8JNK - chains A and B of the 8 polymer chains in the assembly; structure by X-ray diffraction, 2.69 A resolution.

Chain A:
Protein: Alpha-ketoglutarate-dependent dioxygenase alkB homolog 3
From: Homo sapiens
Notes: EC 1.14.11.33, 1.14.11.54
UniProt: Q96Q83 (ALKB3_HUMAN); residue numbers follow UniProt; this construct covers 70-280
Amino-acid sequence (232 residues; each row starts with the number of its first residue):
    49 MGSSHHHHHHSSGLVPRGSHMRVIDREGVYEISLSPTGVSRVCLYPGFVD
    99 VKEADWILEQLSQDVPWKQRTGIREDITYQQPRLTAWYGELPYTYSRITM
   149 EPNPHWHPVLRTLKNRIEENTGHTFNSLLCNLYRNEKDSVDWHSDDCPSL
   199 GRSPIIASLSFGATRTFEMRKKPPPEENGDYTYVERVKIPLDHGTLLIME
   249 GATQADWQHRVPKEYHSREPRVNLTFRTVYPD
Unresolved in the structure: 49-69, 225-231, 280
Sequence notes: initiating methionine (49); expression tag (50-69); engineered mutation Ser110 (Cys in Q96Q83), Ser201 (Cys in Q96Q83); conflict Cys195 (Glu in Q96Q83)
Metal / ion sites: Mn2+: His191, Asp193, His257 (together with N-oxalylglycine)
Small-molecule neighbours: N-oxalylglycine (OGA): Leu177, Asn179, Tyr181, His191, Asp193, Ser206, Phe215, Leu239, His257, Val259, Arg269, Asn271, Thr273, Arg275
Curated features (UniProtKB/Swiss-Prot):
  - binding site (substrate): Trp115, Tyr141 to Tyr143, Asp194
  - binding site (2-oxoglutarate): Asn179 to Tyr181, Arg269 to Arg275
  - binding site (Fe cation): His191, Asp193, His257
  - modified residue: Leu177 (4R: -5-hydroxyleucine)

Chain B:
Molecule: 6-nt DNA strand
Sequence (6 nucleotides; row label = number of the first residue in the row):
     4 TXTACG
Modified / non-standard residues: 2YR (2'-deoxy-N-(2-sulfanylethyl)cytidine 5'-(dihydrogen phosphate)) at position 5

Chain A / chain B interface:
Residue-residue contacts (29; chain A residue first):
  Arg122(A) - 2YR_5(B)  salt bridge to the phosphate
  Arg122(A) - DT6(B)  hydrogen bond to the base
  Glu123(A) - DT6(B)  base contact
  Ile125(A) - DT6(B)  base contact
  Tyr127(A) - DT6(B)  sugar contact
  Pro130(A) - DT6(B)  phosphate contact
  Pro130(A) - DA7(B)  phosphate contact
  Arg131(A) - 2YR_5(B)  sugar contact
  Arg131(A) - DT6(B)  salt bridge to the phosphate
  Tyr141(A) - 2YR_5(B)  base contact
  Thr142(A) - DT4(B)  base contact
  Tyr143(A) - 2YR_5(B)  base contact
  Ser144(A) - DT4(B)  sugar contact
  Ser144(A) - 2YR_5(B)  hydrogen bond to the phosphate
  Arg145(A) - DT4(B)  base contact
  Ser187(A) - DT6(B)  phosphate contact
  Val188(A) - 2YR_5(B)  base contact
  Val188(A) - DT6(B)  phosphate contact
  Asp189(A) - 2YR_5(B)  hydrogen bond to the phosphate
  Asp189(A) - DT6(B)  hydrogen bond to the phosphate
  Trp190(A) - 2YR_5(B)  sugar contact
  His191(A) - 2YR_5(B)  sugar contact
  Asp193(A) - 2YR_5(B)  base contact
  Cys195(A) - 2YR_5(B)  base contact
  Leu198(A) - 2YR_5(B)  base contact
  Lys261(A) - DA7(B)  salt bridge to the phosphate
  Lys261(A) - DC8(B)  sugar contact
  Glu262(A) - DG9(B)  sugar contact
  Tyr263(A) - DG9(B)  phosphate contact
Interface residues without a listed pair, chain A (26 interface residues in all): Gln129, Lys185, Ser192, Asp194

In short:
Chain A and chain B form an interface of 26 and 6 residues respectively, with 4 hydrogen bonds and 3 salt
bridges. Polar pairs include Arg122(A)-DT6(B), Ser144(A)-2YR_5(B) and Asp189(A)-2YR_5(B). Ligands of chain A:
N-oxalylglycine.
Here chain A is Alpha-ketoglutarate-dependent dioxygenase alkB homolog 3 (Homo sapiens) and chain B is a 6-nt
DNA strand. Entry 8JNK (Crystal structure of human ALKBH3 bound to ssDNA through active site crosslink) was
determined by X-ray diffraction, deposited together with 8JNR.
